PDB entry 7EU7 | electron microscopy, 3.50 A resolution | chains B and C of the 4 polymer chains in the assembly

# Chain B
Molecule: Glutamate receptor ionotropic, NMDA 2A
Organism: Homo sapiens
Reference sequence: Q12879 (NMDE1_HUMAN); residue numbers follow UniProt; this construct covers 1-841
Sequence (841 residues; row label = number of the first residue in the row):
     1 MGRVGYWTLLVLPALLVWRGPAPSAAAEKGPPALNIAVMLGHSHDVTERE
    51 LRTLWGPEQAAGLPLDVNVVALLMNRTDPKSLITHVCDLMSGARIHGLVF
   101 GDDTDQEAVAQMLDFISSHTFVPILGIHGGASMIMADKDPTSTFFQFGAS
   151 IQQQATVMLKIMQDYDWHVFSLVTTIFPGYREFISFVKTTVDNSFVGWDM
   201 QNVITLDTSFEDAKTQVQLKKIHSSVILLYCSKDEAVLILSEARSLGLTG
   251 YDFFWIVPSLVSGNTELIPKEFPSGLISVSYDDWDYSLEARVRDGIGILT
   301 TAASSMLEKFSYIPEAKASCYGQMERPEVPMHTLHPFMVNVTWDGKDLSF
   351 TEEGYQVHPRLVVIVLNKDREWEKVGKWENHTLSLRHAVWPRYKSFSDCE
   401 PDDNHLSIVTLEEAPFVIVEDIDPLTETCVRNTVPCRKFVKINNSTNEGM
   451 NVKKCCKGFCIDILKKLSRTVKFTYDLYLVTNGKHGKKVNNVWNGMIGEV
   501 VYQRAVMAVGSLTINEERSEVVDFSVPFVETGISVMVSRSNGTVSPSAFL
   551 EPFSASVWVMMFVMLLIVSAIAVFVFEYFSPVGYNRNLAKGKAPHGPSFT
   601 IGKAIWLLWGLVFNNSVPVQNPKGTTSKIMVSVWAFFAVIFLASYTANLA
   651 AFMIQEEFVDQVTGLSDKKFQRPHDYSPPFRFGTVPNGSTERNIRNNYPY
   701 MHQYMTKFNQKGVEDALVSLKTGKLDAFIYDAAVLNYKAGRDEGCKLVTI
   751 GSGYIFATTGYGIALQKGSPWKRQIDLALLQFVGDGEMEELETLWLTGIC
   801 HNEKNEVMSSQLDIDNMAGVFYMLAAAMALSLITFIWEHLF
Unresolved in the structure: 1-33, 579-598, 805-811
Disulfides: Cys87-Cys320, Cys429-Cys455, Cys436-Cys456, Cys745-Cys800
Covalently attached groups: N-acetylglucosamine (NAG) linked to Asn340, Asn380, Asn687
Residues lining bound ligands: glutamic acid (GLU): His485, Ser511, Leu512, Thr513, Arg518, Gly688, Ser689, Thr690, Tyr730, Asp731, Tyr761
Curated features (UniProtKB/Swiss-Prot):
  - region: Phe599 to Gln620 (Pore-forming)
  - binding site (Zn(2+)): His44, His128, Glu266, Asp282
  - binding site (L-glutamate): Ser511, Thr513, Arg518, Ser689, Thr690, Asp731
  - site: Asn614 (Functional determinant of NMDA receptors)
  - glycosylation (N-linked (GlcNAc...) asparagine): Asn75, Asn340, Asn380, Asn443, Asn444, Asn541, Asn687
  - natural variant: Pro57 (P57L: Found in a cutaneous malignant melanoma sample), Pro79 (P79R: In FESD), Thr143 (T143I: Found in a patient with autism spectrum disorder; uncertain significance), Phe183 (F183I: In FESD; uncertain significance), Ile184 (I184S: In FESD; uncertain significance), Thr189 (T189N: Found in a patient with schizophrenia; uncertain significance), Cys231 (C231Y: In FESD; uncertain significance), Ala243 (A243V: In FESD), Asp252 (D252N: Found in a cutaneous malignant melanoma sample), Ser278 (S278F: Found in a cutaneous malignant melanoma sample), Ala290 (A290V: In FESD; uncertain significance), Gly295 (G295S: In FESD; uncertain significance), 72 further natural variant entries in UniProt
  - mutagenesis: Pro552 (P552A: Changed glutamate-gated calcium ion channel activity characterized by increased desensitization ...), Ser632 (S632F: No effect on localization to the cell membrane. No effect on agonist potency and channel activation by glutamate and glycine), Thr646 (T646R: No effect on localization to the cell membrane. Results in increased glycine potency and channel activation at lower agonist concentrations)

# Chain C
Molecule: Glutamate receptor ionotropic, NMDA 1
Organism: Homo sapiens
Reference sequence: Q05586 (NMDZ1_HUMAN); residue numbers follow UniProt; this construct covers 1-847
Sequence (847 residues; numbered 1 to 847; the number before each row is that of its first residue):
     1 MSTMRLLTLALLFSCSVARAACDPKIVNIGAVLSTRKHEQMFREAVNQAN
    51 KRHGSWKIQLNATSVTHKPNAIQMALSVCEDLISSQVYAILVSHPPTPND
   101 HFTPTPVSYTAGFYRIPVLGLTTRMSIYSDKSIHLSFLRTVPPYSHQSSV
   151 WFEMMRVYSWNHIILLVSDDHEGRAAQKRLETLLEERESKAEKVLQFDPG
   201 TKNVTALLMEAKELEARVIILSASEDDAATVYRAAAMLNMTGSGYVWLVG
   251 EREISGNALRYAPDGILGLQLINGKNESAHISDAVGVVAQAVHELLEKEN
   301 ITDPPRGCVGNTNIWKTGPLFKRVLMSSKYADGVTGRVEFNEDGDRKFAN
   351 YSIMNLQNRKLVQVGIYNGTHVIPNDRKIIWPGGETEKPRGYQMSTRLKI
   401 VTIHQEPFVYVKPTLSDGTCKEEFTVNGDPVKKVICTGPNDTSPGSPRHT
   451 VPQCCYGFCIDLLIKLARTMNFTYEVHLVADGKFGTQERVNNSNKKEWNG
   501 MMGELLSGQADMIVAPLTINNERAQYIEFSKPFKYQGLTILVKKEIPRST
   551 LDSFMQPFQSTLWLLVGLSVHVVAVMLYLLDRFSPFGRFKVNSEEEEEDA
   601 LTLSSAMWFSWGVLLNSGIGEGAPRSFSARILGMVWAGFAMIIVASYTAN
   651 LAAFLVLDRPEERITGINDPRLRNPSDKFIYATVKQSSVDIYFRRQVELS
   701 TMYRHMEKHNYESAAEAIQAVRDNKLHAFIWDSAVLEFEASQKCDLVTTG
   751 ELFFRSGFGIGMRKDSPWKQNVSLSILKSHENGFMEDLDKTWVRYQECDS
   801 RSNAPATLTFENMAGVFMLVAGGIVAGIFLIFIEIAYKRHKDARRKQ
Unresolved in the structure: 1-24, 54-58, 583-601, 799-807, 842-847
Disulfides: Cys79-Cys308, Cys420-Cys454, Cys436-Cys455, Cys744-Cys798
Covalently attached groups: N-acetylglucosamine (NAG) linked to Asn61, Asn203, Asn239, Asn276, Asn350, Asn368, Asn440, Asn471, Asn771
Residues lining bound ligands: glycine (GLY): Phe484, Pro516, Leu517, Thr518, Arg523, Ser687, Ser688, Trp731, Phe758
Curated features (UniProtKB/Swiss-Prot):
  - region: Leu603 to Pro624 (Pore-forming)
  - binding site (glycine): Pro516, Thr518, Arg523, Ser688, Asp732
  - glycosylation (N-linked (GlcNAc...) asparagine): Asn61, Asn203, Asn239, Asn276, Asn300, Asn350, Asn368, Asn440, Asn471, Asn491, Asn674, Asn771
  - natural variant: Arg217 (R217W: In NDHMSR), Asp227 (D227H: In NDHMSR; uncertain significance), Arg306 (R306Q: Found in a patient with schizophrenia; uncertain significance), Asp552 (D552E: In NDHMSD), Pro557 (P557R: In NDHMSD), Ser560 (S560SS: In NDHMSD), Gly618 (G618R: In NDHMSD), Gly620 (G620R: In NDHMSD), Ala637 (A637S: In NDHMSD; uncertain significance; A637V: In NDHMSD; uncertain significance), Gly638 (G638A: In NDHMSD; G638V: In NDHMSD), Met641 (M641I: In NDHMSD; M641L: In NDHMSD; M641V: In NDHMSD), Ile642 (I642T: In NDHMSD; uncertain significance), 14 further natural variant entries in UniProt
  - mutagenesis: Ile642 (I642L: Slight decrease in glutamate and glycine agonist potency; mutant channels are activated at 2-fold higher glutamate and glycine concentrations), Val644 (V644M: Increase in glutamate and glycine agonist potency; mutant channels are activated lower glutamate and glycine concentrations), Ala653 (A653G: Increase in glutamate and glycine agonist potency; mutant channels are activated lower glutamate and glycine concentrations), Met813 (M813V: Slight decrease in glycine agonist potency; no effect on glutamate agonist potency)

# Interface between chain B and chain C
Pairs across the interface (41; chain B residue first):
  Ile514(B) - Leu777(C)  hydrophobic
  Glu516(B) - Lys778(C)
  Ser519(B) - Leu777(C)
  Phe524(B) - Lys531(C)
  Ser525(B) - Lys531(C)
  Pro527(B) - Pro532(C)  hydrophobic
  Pro527(B) - Tyr535(C)
  Pro552(B) - Leu808(C)
  Met561(B) - Met813(C)  hydrophobic
  Asn615(B) - Asn616(C)
  Lys628(B) - Ser617(C)
  Lys628(B) - Ile619(C)
  Ile629(B) - Trp608(C)  hydrophobic
  Met630(B) - Ile824(C)  hydrophobic
  Ser632(B) - Leu615(C)
  Ala635(B) - Leu615(C)
  Phe636(B) - Leu615(C)
  Phe637(B) - Met813(C)
  Phe637(B) - Val816(C)
  Phe637(B) - Phe817(C)  hydrophobic
  Ala643(B) - Leu651(C)  hydrophobic
  Ala647(B) - Leu655(C)  hydrophobic
  Asn648(B) - Leu808(C)
  Asn693(B) - Glu781(C)
  Ala757(B) - His780(C)
  Thr758(B) - Tyr535(C)
  Thr758(B) - His780(C)
  Thr759(B) - Tyr535(C)
  Gly760(B) - Tyr535(C)  hydrogen bond (backbone-side chain)
  Leu777(B) - Asn521(C)
  Leu777(B) - Ala524(C)  hydrophobic
  Leu777(B) - Gln525(C)
  Leu780(B) - Ile519(C)  hydrophobic
  Leu780(B) - Asn520(C)
  Leu780(B) - Asn521(C)
  Leu780(B) - Ala524(C)  hydrophobic
  Gln781(B) - Asn521(C)
  Val783(B) - Phe754(C)
  Val783(B) - Arg755(C)
  Gly784(B) - Tyr692(C)
  Gly784(B) - Phe754(C)
Also at the interface, not in a pair above, chain B (36 interface residues in all): Asn515, Glu530, Val568, Leu611, Val633, Trp634, Ser644
Also at the interface, not in a pair above, chain C (34 interface residues in all): Leu551, Gly612, Gly618, Thr648, Ala652, Leu774, Val820

# In short
Chain B and chain C form an interface of 36 and 34 residues respectively; the contacts include 1 hydrogen
bond. Its one hydrogen-bonded contact is Gly760(B)-Tyr535(C). Ligands of chain B: glutamic acid. Ligands of
chain C: glycine. Covalently linked N-acetylglucosamine: at Asn340(B), Asn380(B) and Asn687(B).
Here chain B is Glutamate receptor ionotropic, NMDA 2A and chain C is Glutamate receptor ionotropic, NMDA 1,
both from Homo sapiens. Entry 7EU7 (Structure of the human GluN1-GluN2A NMDA receptor in complex with
S-ketamine, glycine and glutamate) was determined by electron microscopy (same publication as 7EU8).
